6PMJ - chains C and F of the 9 polymer chains in the assembly; structure by electron microscopy, 3.91 A resolution.

Chain C:
Protein: DNA-directed RNA polymerase subunit beta
Source organism: Escherichia coli O45:K1 (strain S88 / ExPEC)
Notes: EC 2.7.7.6
UniProtKB: B7MIX3 (RPOB_ECO45); residue numbers follow UniProt; this construct covers 1-1342
Sequence (1342 residues; each row starts with the number of its first residue):
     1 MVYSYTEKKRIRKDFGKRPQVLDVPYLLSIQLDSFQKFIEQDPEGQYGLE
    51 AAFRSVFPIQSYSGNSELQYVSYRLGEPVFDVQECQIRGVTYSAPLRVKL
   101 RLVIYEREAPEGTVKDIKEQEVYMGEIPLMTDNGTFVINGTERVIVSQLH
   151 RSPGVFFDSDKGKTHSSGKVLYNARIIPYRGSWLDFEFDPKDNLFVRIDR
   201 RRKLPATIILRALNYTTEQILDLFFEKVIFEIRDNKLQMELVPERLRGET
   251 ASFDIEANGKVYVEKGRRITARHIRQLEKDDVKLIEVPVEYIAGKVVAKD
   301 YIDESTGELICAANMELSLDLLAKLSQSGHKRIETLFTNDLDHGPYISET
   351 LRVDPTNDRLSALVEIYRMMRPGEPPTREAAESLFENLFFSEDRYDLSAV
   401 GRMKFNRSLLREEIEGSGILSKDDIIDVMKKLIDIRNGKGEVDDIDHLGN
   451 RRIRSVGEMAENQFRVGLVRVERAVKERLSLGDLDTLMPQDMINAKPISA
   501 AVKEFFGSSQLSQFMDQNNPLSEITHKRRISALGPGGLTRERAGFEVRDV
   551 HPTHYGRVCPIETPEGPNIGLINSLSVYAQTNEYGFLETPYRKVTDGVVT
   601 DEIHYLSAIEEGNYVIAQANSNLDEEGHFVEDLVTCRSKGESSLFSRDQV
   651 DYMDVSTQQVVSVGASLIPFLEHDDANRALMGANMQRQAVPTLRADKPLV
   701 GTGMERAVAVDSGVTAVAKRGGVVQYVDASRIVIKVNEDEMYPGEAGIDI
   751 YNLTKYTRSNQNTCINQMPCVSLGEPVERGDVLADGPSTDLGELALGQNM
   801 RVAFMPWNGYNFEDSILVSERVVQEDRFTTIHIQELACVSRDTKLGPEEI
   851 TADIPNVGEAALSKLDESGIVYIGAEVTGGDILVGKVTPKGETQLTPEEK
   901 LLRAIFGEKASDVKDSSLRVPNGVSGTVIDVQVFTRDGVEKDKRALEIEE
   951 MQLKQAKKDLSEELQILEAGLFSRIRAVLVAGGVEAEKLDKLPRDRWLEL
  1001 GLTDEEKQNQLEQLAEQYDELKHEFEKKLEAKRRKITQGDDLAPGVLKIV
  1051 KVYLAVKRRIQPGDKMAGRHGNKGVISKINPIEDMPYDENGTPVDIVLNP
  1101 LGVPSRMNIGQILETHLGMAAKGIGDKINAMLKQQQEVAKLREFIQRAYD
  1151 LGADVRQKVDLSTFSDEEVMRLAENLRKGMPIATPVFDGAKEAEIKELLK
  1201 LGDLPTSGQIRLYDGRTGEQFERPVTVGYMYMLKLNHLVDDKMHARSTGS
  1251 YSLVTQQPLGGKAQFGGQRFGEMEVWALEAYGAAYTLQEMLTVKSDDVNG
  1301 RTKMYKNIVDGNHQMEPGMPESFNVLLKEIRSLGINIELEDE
Disordered / not traced: 1-2
Swiss-Prot annotation at these positions:
  - modified residue (N6-acetyllysine): Lys-1022, Lys-1200

Chain F:
Protein: RNA polymerase sigma factor FliA
Source organism: Escherichia coli (strain K12)
UniProtKB: P0AEM6 (FLIA_ECOLI); numbering as in UniProt (aligned over 1-239)
Sequence (247 residues; row label = number of the first residue in the row):
     1 MNSLYTAEGVMDKHSLWQRYVPLVRHEALRLQVRLPASVELDDLLQAGGI
    51 GLLNAVERYDALQGTAFTTYAVQRIRGAMLDELRSRDWVPRSVRRNAREV
   101 AQAIGQLEQELGRNATETEVAERLGIDIADYRQMLLDTNNSQLFSYDEWR
   151 EEHGDSIELVTDDHQRENPLQQLLDSNLRQRVMEAIETLPEREKLVLTLY
   201 YQEELNLKEIGAVLEVGESRVSQLHSQAIKRLRTKLGKLLEHHHHHH
Disordered / not traced: 1, 241-247
Construct notes: expression tag (240-247)
Swiss-Prot annotation at these positions:
  - DNA-binding region: Leu-207 to Ser-226 (H-T-H motif)
  - motif: Asp-43 to Gln-46 (Interaction with polymerase core subunit RpoC)
Reported in the primary citation:
  - mutagenesis - K208A/R220A: decreased catalytic activity

Interface between chain C and chain F:
Contacting residue pairs (25):
  Tyr-123(C) with Glu-108(F); Gly-112(F)
  Arg-473(C) with Val-33(F)
  Gln-490(C) with Gln-109(F)
  Asp-491(C) with Gln-109(F), hydrogen bond
  Gly-507(C) with Arg-150(F)
  Ser-508(C) with Arg-150(F), hydrogen bond (backbone-side chain)
  Ser-509(C) with Arg-150(F)
  Pro-897(C) with Tyr-201(F)
  Glu-898(C) with Arg-179(F), salt bridge; Glu-204(F)
  Lys-900(C) with Tyr-200(F)
  Leu-901(C) with Tyr-201(F), hydrophobic
  Leu-902(C) with Leu-239(F), hydrophobic
  Ala-904(C) with Ile-229(F)
  Ile-905(C) with Arg-233(F), hydrogen bond (backbone-side chain)
  Phe-906(C) with Gly-237(F); Leu-240(F), hydrophobic
  Arg-936(C) with Arg-132(F)
  Asp-937(C) with Glu-117(F)
  Val-939(C) with Arg-132(F)
  Pro-1044(C) with Leu-135(F); Leu-136(F); Asn-140(F)
  Leu-1047(C) with Arg-132(F)
Other interface residues (no listed pair), chain C (25 interface residues in all): Glu-477, Arg-540, Glu-899, Val-1254, Tyr-1305
Other interface residues (no listed pair), chain F (27 interface residues in all): Arg-30, Arg-113, Glu-152, Glu-158, Leu-170, Gln-172, Asp-175, Lys-238

Summary:
25 residues of chain C and 27 residues of chain F are in contact; the contacts include 3 hydrogen bonds and 1
salt bridge. Polar contacts include Glu-898(C)/Arg-179(F), Asp-491(C)/Gln-109(F) and Ser-508(C)/Arg-150(F).
The paper reports that K208A/R220A of chain F reduce catalytic activity.
Here chain C is DNA-directed RNA polymerase subunit beta (Escherichia coli O45:K1 (strain S88 / ExPEC)) and
chain F is RNA polymerase sigma factor FliA (Escherichia coli (strain K12)). Entry 6PMJ (Sigm28-transcription
initiation complex with specific promoter at the state 2) was determined by electron microscopy together with
6PMI from the same study.
